PDB entry 5U9H | X-ray diffraction, 1.85 A resolution | chains P and A of the 4 polymer chains in the assembly

[Chain P]
Molecule: 11-nt DNA strand
Sequence (11 nucleotides; row label = number of the first residue in the row):
     1 GCTGATGCGCX
Modified residues: C7R (2'-deoxy-5'-O-thiophosphonocytidine) at position 11
Bound ions: Na+: DG9 (shared with Thr101(A), Val103(A), Ile106(A) of chain A); Mn2+ site 1: C7R_11 (shared with Asp190(A), Asp192(A), Asp256(A) of chain A)

[Chain A]
Molecule: DNA polymerase beta
From: Homo sapiens
Notes: EC 2.7.7.7, 4.2.99.-
Reference sequence: P06746 (DPOLB_HUMAN); residue numbers follow UniProt; this construct covers 1-335
Amino-acid sequence (335 residues; numbered 1 to 335; the number before each row is that of its first residue):
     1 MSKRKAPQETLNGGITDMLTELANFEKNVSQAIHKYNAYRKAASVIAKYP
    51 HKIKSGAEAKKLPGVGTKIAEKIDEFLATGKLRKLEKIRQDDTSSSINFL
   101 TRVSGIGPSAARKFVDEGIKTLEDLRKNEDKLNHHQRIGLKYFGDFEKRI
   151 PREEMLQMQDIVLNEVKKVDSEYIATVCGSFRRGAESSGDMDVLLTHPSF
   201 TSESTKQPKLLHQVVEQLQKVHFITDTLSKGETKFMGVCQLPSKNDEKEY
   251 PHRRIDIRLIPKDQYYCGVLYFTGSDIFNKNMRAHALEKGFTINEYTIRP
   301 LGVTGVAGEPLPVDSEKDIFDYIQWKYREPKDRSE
Unresolved in the structure: 1-9
Swiss-Prot annotation at these positions:
  - region: Arg183 to Asp192 (DNA-binding)
  - active site: Lys72 (Nucleophile)
  - binding site (K(+)): Lys60, Leu62, Val65, Thr101, Val103, Ile106
  - binding site (Na(+)): Lys60, Leu62, Val65, Thr101, Val103, Ile106
  - binding site (dATP): Arg149, Ser180, Arg183, Gly189, Asp190
  - binding site (dCTP): Arg149, Ser180, Arg183, Gly189, Asp190
  - binding site (dGTP): Arg149, Ser180, Arg183, Gly189, Asp190, Asp192
  - binding site (dTTP): Arg149, Ser180, Arg183, Gly189, Asp190
  - binding site (Mg(2+)): Asp190, Asp192, Asp256
  - modified residue: Lys72 (N6-acetyllysine), Arg83 (Omega-N-methylarginine), Arg152 (Omega-N-methylarginine)
  - cross-link (Glycyl lysine isopeptide (Lys-Gly)): Lys41 (interchain with G-Cter in ubiquitin), Lys61 (interchain with G-Cter in ubiquitin), Lys81 (interchain with G-Cter in ubiquitin)
  - natural variant: Leu22 (L22P: Found in a gastric cancer sample; uncertain significance), Tyr39 (Y39C: Found in a gastric cancer sample; uncertain significance), Gly118 (G118V: Decreased DNA-directed DNA polymerase activity), Arg137 (R137Q: Decreased function in base-excision repair), Arg149 (R149I: Decreased DNA-directed DNA polymerase activity), Asp160 (D160N: Found in a gastric cancer sample; uncertain significance), Cys239 (C239R: Found in a gastric cancer sample; uncertain significance), Lys289 (K289M: Found in a colon cancer sample; uncertain significance), Asn294 (N294D: Found in a gastric cancer sample; uncertain significance), Glu295 (E295K: Found in a gastric cancer sample; uncertain significance)
  - mutagenesis: Phe25 (F25W: No effect on 5'-dRP lyase activity. Decreased ssDNA binding), His34 (H34G: Decreased 5'-dRP lyase activity. Decreased ssDNA binding), Lys35 (K35A: Decreased 5'-dRP lyase activity. Decreased ssDNA binding. Loss of 5'-dRP lyase activity; when associated with A-68 and A-72. Decreased ssDNA binding; when associated with A-68 and A-72 ...), Tyr39 (Y39F: No effect on 5'-dRP lyase activity; Y39Q: Abolishes DNA polymerase and 5'-dRP lyase activity), Lys41 (K41R: Abolishes ubiquitination; when associated with R-61 and R-81), Lys60 (K60A: Decreased 5'-dRP lyase activity. Decreased ssDNA binding), Lys61 (K61R: Abolishes ubiquitination; when associated with R-41 and R-81), Lys68 (K68A: No effect on 5'-dRP lyase activity. Decreased ssDNA binding. Loss of 5'-dRP lyase activity; when associated with A-35 and A-72. Decreased ssDNA binding; when associated with A-35 and A-72 ...), Glu71 (E71Q: No effect on 5'-dRP lyase activity. No effect on structure shown by circular dichroism. No effect on ssDNA binding), Lys72 (K72A: Severely reduced 5'-dRP lyase activity. Does not affect ssDNA binding. Loss of 5'-dRP lyase activity; when associated with A-35 and A-68. Decreased ssDNA binding ...), Glu75 (E75A: Slightly decreased 5'-dRP lyase activity. Decreased ssDNA binding. No effect on structure shown by circular dichroism), Lys81 (K81R: Abolishes ubiquitination; when associated with R-41 and R-61), 5 further mutagenesis entries in UniProt
Bound ions: Na+: Thr101, Val103, Ile106 (shared with DG9(P) of chain P); Mn2+ site 1: Asp145, His252; Mn2+ site 2: Asp190, Asp192, Asp256 (shared with C7R_11(P) of chain P); Mn2+ site 3: Asp190, Asp192 (together with pyrophosphate) (shared with C7R_11(P) of chain P)
Residues lining bound ligands: pyrophosphate (PPV): Arg149, Gly179, Ser180, Arg183, Ser188, Gly189, Asp190, Asp192

[How chain P and chain A interact]
Residue-residue contacts (28):
  DG7(P) with Ser109(A), phosphate contact
  DC8(P) with Gly105(A), phosphate contact; Gly107(A), hydrogen bond to the phosphate; Pro108(A), phosphate contact; Ser109(A), hydrogen bond to the phosphate; Ala110(A), hydrogen bond to the phosphate
  DG9(P) with Val103(A), phosphate contact; Ser104(A), phosphate contact; Gly105(A), hydrogen bond to the phosphate; Ile106(A), phosphate contact; His135(A), sugar contact; Arg254(A), phosphate contact
  DC10(P) with Asp192(A), phosphate contact; Arg254(A), salt bridge to the phosphate; Asp256(A), phosphate contact; Tyr271(A), hydrogen bond to the base
  C7R_11(P) with Gly179(A), phosphate contact; Arg183(A), phosphate contact; Asp190(A), phosphate contact; Asp192(A), phosphate contact; Asp256(A), phosphate contact; Tyr271(A), base contact; Phe272(A), sugar contact; Thr273(A), phosphate contact; Gly274(A), hydrogen bond to the phosphate; Ser275(A), sugar contact; Asp276(A), base contact; Asn279(A), base contact
Interface residues without a listed pair, chain A (23 interface residues in all): Met236

[Overview]
The interface between chain P and chain A involves 5 residues on one side and 23 on the other, with 6 hydrogen
bonds and 1 salt bridge. Among the polar pairs are DC10(P)-Tyr271(A), DC8(P)-Gly107(A) and DC8(P)-Ser109(A).
Ligands of chain A: pyrophosphate.
Chain P is an 11-nt DNA strand and chain A is DNA polymerase beta (Homo sapiens); the structure, DNA
polymerase beta product complex with inserted Sp-isomer of dCTP-alpha-S, was determined by X-ray diffraction.
